Entry 9BPJ (electron microscopy, 2.85 A resolution); this record covers chains B and R of the 24 polymer chains in the assembly.

[Chain B (and R)]
Name: Ferritin light chain
Organism: Homo sapiens
Notes: chain R of this document is another copy of the same molecule, construct and numbering; everything in this record applies to it too
UniProtKB: P02792 (FRIL_HUMAN); residues 5-178 here correspond to UniProt positions 2-175 (UniProt number = residue number - 3)
Sequence (174 residues; numbered 5 to 178; the number before each row is that of its first residue):
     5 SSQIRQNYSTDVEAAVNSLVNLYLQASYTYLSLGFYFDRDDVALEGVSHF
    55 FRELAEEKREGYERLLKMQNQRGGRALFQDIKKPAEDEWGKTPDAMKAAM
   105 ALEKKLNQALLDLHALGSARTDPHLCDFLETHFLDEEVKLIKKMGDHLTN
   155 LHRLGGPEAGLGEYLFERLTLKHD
Not modelled in the structure: 177-178
From the paper describing this entry:
  - mutagenesis - H177DEL/D178DEL: abolished binding to iron oxide NP

[How chain B and chain R interact]
Contacting residue pairs (32; chain B residue first):
  Lys146(B) with Asp42(R), hydrogen bond (side chain-backbone); Glu49(R), salt bridge
  Gly149(B) with Asp44(R)
  Asp150(B) with Asp44(R); Ala47(R); Glu49(R)
  Thr153(B) with Asp44(R), hydrogen bond (side chain-backbone); Asp45(R); Val46(R); Ala47(R)
  Asn154(B) with Ala47(R), hydrogen bond (side chain-backbone); Tyr168(R)
  Arg157(B) with Val46(R), hydrogen bond (side chain-backbone); Ala47(R), hydrogen bond (side chain-backbone); Leu48(R); Gly164(R); Leu165(R), hydrogen bond (backbone-backbone); Glu167(R); Tyr168(R)
  Leu158(B) with Leu165(R), hydrophobic; Tyr168(R), hydrophobic
  Leu165(B) with Leu165(R), hydrophobic
  Leu169(B) with Leu165(R), hydrophobic; Tyr168(R), hydrogen bond (backbone-side chain); Leu169(R), hydrophobic
  Phe170(B) with Tyr168(R), hydrogen bond (backbone-side chain)
  Leu173(B) with Tyr168(R); Leu169(R), hydrophobic; Arg172(R); Leu173(R), hydrophobic
  Thr174(B) with Tyr168(R), hydrogen bond; Arg172(R)
Also at the interface, not in a pair above, chain B (13 interface residues in all): Glu162
Also at the interface, not in a pair above, chain R (17 interface residues in all): Arg43, Glu162, Glu171

[In short]
Chain B and chain R form an interface of 13 and 17 residues respectively; the contacts include 9 hydrogen
bonds and 1 salt bridge. Polar contacts include Lys146(B)-Glu49(R), Lys146(B)-Asp42(R) and Thr153(B)-Asp44(R).
The paper reports that H177DEL/D178DEL of chain B abolish binding to iron oxide NP.
Chain B and chain R are both Ferritin light chain (Homo sapiens); the structure, Human light chain ferritin
reacted with iron (3 Fe2+ to ferritin monomer ratio). Reconstruction of particles ..., was determined by
electron microscopy, deposited together with 9BPI, 9BPK and 9BQ5.
